2XV4 - chain S; structure by X-ray diffraction, 2.95 A resolution.

Chain S:
Protein: DNA-directed RNA polymerase III subunit RPC3
Source organism: Homo sapiens
UniProt: Q9BUI4 (RPC3_HUMAN); numbering as in UniProt (aligned over 1-534)
Amino-acid sequence (534 residues; row label = number of the first residue in the row):
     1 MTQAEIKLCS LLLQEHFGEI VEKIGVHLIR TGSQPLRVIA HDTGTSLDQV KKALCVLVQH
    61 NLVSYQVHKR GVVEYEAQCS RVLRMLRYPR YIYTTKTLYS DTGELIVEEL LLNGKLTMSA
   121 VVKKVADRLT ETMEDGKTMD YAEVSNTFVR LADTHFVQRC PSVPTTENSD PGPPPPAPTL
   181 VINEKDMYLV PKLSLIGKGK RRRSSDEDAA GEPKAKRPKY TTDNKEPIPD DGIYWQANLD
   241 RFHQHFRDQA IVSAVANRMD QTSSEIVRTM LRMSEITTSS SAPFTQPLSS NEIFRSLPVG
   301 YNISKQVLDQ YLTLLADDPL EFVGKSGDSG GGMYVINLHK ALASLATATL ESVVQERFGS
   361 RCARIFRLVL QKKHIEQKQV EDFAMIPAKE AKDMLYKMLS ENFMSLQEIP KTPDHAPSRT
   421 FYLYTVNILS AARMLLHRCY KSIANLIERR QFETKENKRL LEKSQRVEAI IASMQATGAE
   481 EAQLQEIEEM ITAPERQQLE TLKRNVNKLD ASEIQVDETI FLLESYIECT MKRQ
Unresolved in the structure: 133-137, 163-227, 281-282, 326-331, 372-418, 475-482, 533-534
Swiss-Prot annotation at these positions:
  - modified residue: Ser194 (Phosphoserine)
  - mutagenesis: Lys51 to Lys52 (Strongly decreased ssDNA-binding. No effect on interaction with POLR3F, POLR3G, nor with POLR3GL), Leu312 (L312K: Loss of interaction with POLR3G and POLR3GL. No effect on interaction with POLR3F), Arg357 (R357E: Strongly decreased ssDNA-binding. No effect on interaction with POLR3F, POLR3G, nor with POLR3GL), Arg364 to Arg367 (Strongly decreased ssDNA-binding. No effect on interaction with POLR3F, POLR3G, nor with POLR3GL), Lys389 (K389E: Strongly decreased ssDNA-binding. No effect on interaction with POLR3F, POLR3G, nor with POLR3GL), Asn445 to Arg449 (Strongly decreased ssDNA-binding. No effect on interaction with POLR3F, POLR3G, nor with POLR3GL), Arg466 to Ile470 (Mild decrease in ssDNA-binding. No effect on interaction with POLR3F, POLR3G, nor with POLR3GL)

Summary:
From UniProt: 19 mutagenesis sites.
Chain S is DNA-directed RNA polymerase III subunit RPC3 (Homo sapiens); the structure, Structure of Human
RPC62 (partial), was determined by X-ray diffraction (same publication as 2XUB).
